5OF1 - chain A; structure by X-ray diffraction, 1.56 A resolution.

Chain A:
Name: Spore coat-associated protein N
Source organism: Bacillus subtilis (strain 168)
UniProt: P54507 (COTN_BACSU); numbering as in UniProt (aligned over 30-239)
Chain sequence (210 residues; numbered 30 to 239; the number before each row is that of its first residue):
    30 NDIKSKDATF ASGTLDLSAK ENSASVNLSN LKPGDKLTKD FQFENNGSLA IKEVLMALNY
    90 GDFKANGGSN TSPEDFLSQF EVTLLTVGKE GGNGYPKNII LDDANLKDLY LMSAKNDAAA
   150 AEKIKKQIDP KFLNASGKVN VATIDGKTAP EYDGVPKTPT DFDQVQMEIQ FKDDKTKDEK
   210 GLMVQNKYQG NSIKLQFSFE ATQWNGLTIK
Disordered / not traced: 118-124
Modified positions: Mse-85, Mse-141, Mse-196, Mse-212 (selenomethionine; parent Met)
Residues lining bound ligands: 2-hydroxybenzoic acid (SAL): Asp-36, Ala-53, Ser-54, Val-55, Leu-66, Thr-67, Lys-68, Phe-70, Mse-196, Ile-198, Phe-226

In short:
Bound to chain A: 2-hydroxybenzoic acid.
Chain A is Spore coat-associated protein N (Bacillus subtilis (strain 168)); the structure, The structural
versatility of TasA in B. subtilis biofilm formation, was determined by X-ray diffraction together with 5OF2
from the same study.
